9BE3 - chain A; structure by X-ray diffraction, 2.90 A resolution.

== Chain A ==
Protein: Linear gramicidin synthase subunit A
Source organism: Brevibacillus parabrevis
UniProt: Q70LM7 (LGRA_BREPA); residues 3-1803 here correspond to UniProt positions 2-1802 (UniProt number = residue number - 1)
Sequence (1814 residues; numbered 1 to 1812 plus 2 insertion-coded residues; the number before each row is that of its first residue; a row labelled like 770A-770B holds insertion residues (770A, then the next letters in order)):
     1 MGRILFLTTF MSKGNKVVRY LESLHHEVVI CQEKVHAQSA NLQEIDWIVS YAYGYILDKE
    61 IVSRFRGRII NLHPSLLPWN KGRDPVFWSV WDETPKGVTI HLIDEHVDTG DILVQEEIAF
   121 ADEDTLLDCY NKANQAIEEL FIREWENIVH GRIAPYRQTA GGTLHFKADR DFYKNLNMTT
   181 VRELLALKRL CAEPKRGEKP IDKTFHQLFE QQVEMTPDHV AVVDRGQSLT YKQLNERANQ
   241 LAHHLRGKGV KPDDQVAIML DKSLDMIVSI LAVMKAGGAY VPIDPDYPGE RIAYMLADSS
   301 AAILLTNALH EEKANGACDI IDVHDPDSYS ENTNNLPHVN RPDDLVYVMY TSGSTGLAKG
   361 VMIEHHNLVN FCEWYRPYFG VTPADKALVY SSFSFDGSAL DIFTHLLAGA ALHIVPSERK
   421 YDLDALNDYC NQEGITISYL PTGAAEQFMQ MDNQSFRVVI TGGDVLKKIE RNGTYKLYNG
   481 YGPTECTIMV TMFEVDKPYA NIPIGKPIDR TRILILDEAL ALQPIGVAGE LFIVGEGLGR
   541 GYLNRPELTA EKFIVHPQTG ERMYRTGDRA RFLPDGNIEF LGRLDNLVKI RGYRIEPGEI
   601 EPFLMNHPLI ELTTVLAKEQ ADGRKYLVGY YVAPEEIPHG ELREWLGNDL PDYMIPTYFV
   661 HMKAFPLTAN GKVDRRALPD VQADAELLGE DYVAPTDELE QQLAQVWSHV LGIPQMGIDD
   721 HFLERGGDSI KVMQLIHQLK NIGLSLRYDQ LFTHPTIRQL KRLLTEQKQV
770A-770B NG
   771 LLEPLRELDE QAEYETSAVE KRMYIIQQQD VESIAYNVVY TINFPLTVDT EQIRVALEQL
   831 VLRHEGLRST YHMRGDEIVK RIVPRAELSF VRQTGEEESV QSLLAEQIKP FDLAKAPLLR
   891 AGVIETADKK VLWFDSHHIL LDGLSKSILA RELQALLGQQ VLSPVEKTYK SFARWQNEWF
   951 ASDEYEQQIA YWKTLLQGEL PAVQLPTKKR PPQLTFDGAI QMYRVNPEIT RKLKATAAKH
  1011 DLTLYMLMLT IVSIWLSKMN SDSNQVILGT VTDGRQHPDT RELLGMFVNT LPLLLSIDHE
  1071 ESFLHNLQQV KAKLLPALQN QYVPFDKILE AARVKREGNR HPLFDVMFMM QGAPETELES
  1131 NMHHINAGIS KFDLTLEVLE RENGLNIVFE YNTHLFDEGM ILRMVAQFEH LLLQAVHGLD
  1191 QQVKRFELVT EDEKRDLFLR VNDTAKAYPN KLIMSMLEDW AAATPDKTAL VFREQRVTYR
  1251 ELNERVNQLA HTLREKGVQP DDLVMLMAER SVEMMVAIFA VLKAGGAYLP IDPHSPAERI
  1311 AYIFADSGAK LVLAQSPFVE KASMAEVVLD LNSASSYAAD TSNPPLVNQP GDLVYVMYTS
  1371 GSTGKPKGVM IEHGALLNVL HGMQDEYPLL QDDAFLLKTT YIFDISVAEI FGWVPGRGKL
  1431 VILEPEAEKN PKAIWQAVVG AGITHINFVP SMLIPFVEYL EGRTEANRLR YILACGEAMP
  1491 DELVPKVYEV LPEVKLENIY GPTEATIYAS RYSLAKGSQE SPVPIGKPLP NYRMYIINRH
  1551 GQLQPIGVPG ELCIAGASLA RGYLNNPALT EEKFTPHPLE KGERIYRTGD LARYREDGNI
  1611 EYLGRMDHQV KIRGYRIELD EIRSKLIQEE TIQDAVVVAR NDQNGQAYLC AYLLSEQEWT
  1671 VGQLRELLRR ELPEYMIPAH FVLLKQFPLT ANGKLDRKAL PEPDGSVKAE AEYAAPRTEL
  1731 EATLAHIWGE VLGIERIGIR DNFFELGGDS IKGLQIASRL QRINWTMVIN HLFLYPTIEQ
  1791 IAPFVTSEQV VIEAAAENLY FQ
Unresolved in the structure: 1662-1669, 1692-1723
Differences from the reference sequence: initiating methionine (1); expression tag (2, 1804-1812); conflict Asn770A (Ser in Q70LM7); insertion (770B, 771)
Covalently attached groups: compound JQG linked to Ser729; compound A1AMO linked to Ser1760
Ion coordination: Mn2+ near Asp128 (its only coordinating residue here)
Small-molecule neighbours:
  - A1AMO (N-[2-(glycylamino)ethyl]-N~3~-[(2S)-2-hydroxy-3,3-dimethyl-4-(phosphonooxy)butanoyl]-beta-alaninamide): Arg792, Met793, Ile796, Tyr806, His908, Val1041, Met1056, Val1058, Thr1060, Phe1095, Asp1096, Leu1099, Arg1106, His1111, Pro1112, Met1117, Met1119, Lys1141, Phe1142, Ile1761
  - JQG ((2R)-N-[3-[2-[[(2S)-2-formamido-3-methyl-butanoyl]amino]ethylamino]-3-oxidanylidene-propyl]-3,3-dimethyl-2-oxidanyl-4-[oxidanyl-bis(oxidanylidene)-$l6-phosphanyl]oxy-butanamide): Asp728, Ile730, Tyr748, Val808, Tyr810, His908, Leu911, Asp912, Gly913, Thr1013, Tyr1015, Met1016, Val1041, Thr1042, Asp1043, Val1058, Leu1088, Met1119, Met1120, Gln1121, Glu1147
Curated features (UniProtKB/Swiss-Prot):
  - modified residue (O-(pantetheine 4'-phosphoryl)serine): Ser729, Ser1760

== Summary ==
Compound JQG is covalently linked to Ser729. Covalently linked compound A1AMO: at Ser1760.
Chain A is Linear gramicidin synthase subunit A (Brevibacillus parabrevis); the structure, The
pre-condensation state of the dimodular NRPS protein LgrA, was determined by X-ray diffraction, deposited
together with 9BE4.
